PDB entry 9H9K | electron microscopy, 3.80 A resolution | chains 1 and S of the 11 polymer chains in the assembly

# Chain 1
Molecule: 16S RNA
Source organism: Escherichia coli
Sequence (1541 nucleotides; row label = number of the first residue in the row):
     1 AAAUUGAAGAGUUUGAUCAUGGCUCAGAUUGAACGCUGGCGGCAGGCCUA
    51 ACACAUGCAAGUCGAACGGUAACAGGAAGAAGCUUGCUUCUUUGCUGACG
   101 AGUGGCGGACGGGUGAGUAAUGUCUGGGAAACUGCCUGAUGGAGGGGGAU
   151 AACUACUGGAAACGGUAGCUAAUACCGCAUAACGUCGCAAGACCAAAGAG
   201 GGGGACCUUCGGGCCUCUUGCCAUCGGAUGUGCCCAGAUGGGAUUAGCUA
   251 GUAGGUGGGGUAACGGCUCACCUAGGCGACGAUCCCUAGCUGGUCUGAGA
   301 GGAUGACCAGCCACACUGGAACUGAGACACGGUCCAGACUCCUACGGGAG
   351 GCAGCAGUGGGGAAUAUUGCACAAUGGGCGCAAGCCUGAUGCAGCCAUGC
   401 CGCGUGUAUGAAGAAGGCCUUCGGGUUGUAAAGUACUUUCAGCGGGGAGG
   451 AAGGGAGUAAAGUUAAUACCUUUGCUCAUUGACGUUACCCGCAGAAGAAG
   501 CACCGGCUAACUCCGUGCCAGCAGCCXCGGUAAUACGGAGGGUGCAAGCG
   551 UUAAUCGGAAUUACUGGGCGUAAAGCGCACGCAGGCGGUUUGUUAAGUCA
   601 GAUGUGAAAUCCCCGGGCUCAACCUGGGAACUGCAUCUGAUACUGGCAAG
   651 CUUGAGUCUCGUAGAGGGGGGUAGAAUUCCAGGUGUAGCGGUGAAAUGCG
   701 UAGAGAUCUGGAGGAAUACCGGUGGCGAAGGCGGCCCCCUGGACGAAGAC
   751 UGACGCUCAGGUGCGAAAGCGUGGGGAGCAAACAGGAUUAGAUACCCUGG
   801 UAGUCCACGCCGUAAACGAUGUCGACUUGGAGGUUGUGCCCUUGAGGCGU
   851 GGCUUCCGGAGCUAACGCGUUAAGUCGACCGCCUGGGGAGUACGGCCGCA
   901 AGGUUAAAACUCAAAUGAAUUGACGGGGGCCCGCACAAGCGGUGGAGCAU
   951 GUGGUUUAAUUCGAUGXAACGCGAAGAACCUUACCUGGUCUUGACAUCCA
  1001 CGGAAGUUUUCAGAGAUGAGAAUGUGCCUUCGGGAACCGUGAGACAGGUG
  1051 CUGCAUGGCUGUCGUCAGCUCGUGUUGUGAAAUGUUGGGUUAAGUCCCGC
  1101 AACGAGCGCAACCCUUAUCCUUUGUUGCCAGCGGUCCGGCCGGGAACUCA
  1151 AAGGAGACUGCCAGUGAUAAACUGGAGGAAGGUGGGGAUGACGUCAAGUC
  1201 AUCAUGGCCCUUACGACCAGGGCUACACACGUGCUACAAUGGCGCAUACA
  1251 AAGAGAAGCGACCUCGCGAGAGCAAGCGGACCUCAUAAAGUGCGUCGUAG
  1301 UCCGGAUUGGAGUCUGCAACUCGACUCCAUGAAGUCGGAAUCGCUAGUAA
  1351 UCGUGGAUCAGAAUGCCACGGUGAAUACGUUCCCGGCCUUGUACACACCG
  1401 CCCGUXACACCAUGGGAGUGGGUUGCAAAAGAAGUAGGUAGCUUAACCUU
  1451 CGGGAGGGCGCUUACCACUUUGUGAUUCAUGACUGGGGUGAAGUCGUAAC
  1501 AAGGUAACCGUAGGGGAACCUGCGGUUGGAUCACCUCCUUA
Disordered / not traced: 1-930, 1387-1541
Modified residues: PSU (pseudouridine-5'-monophosphate) at position 516, G7M (N7-methyl-guanosine-5'-monophosphate) at position 527, 2MG (2N-methylguanosine-5'-monophosphate) at position 966, 5MC (5-methylcytidine-5'-monophosphate) at position 967, 2MG (2N-methylguanosine-5'-monophosphate) at position 1207, 4OC (4n,o2'-methylcytidine-5'-monophosphate) at position 1401, 5MC (5-methylcytidine-5'-monophosphate) at position 1406, UR3 (3-methyluridine-5'-monophoshate) at position 1497, 2MG (2N-methylguanosine-5'-monophosphate) at position 1515, MA6 (6N-dimethyladenosine-5'-monophoshate) at position 1517, MA6 (6N-dimethyladenosine-5'-monophoshate) at position 1518
Ion coordination: Mg2+ site 1 near A937 (its only coordinating residue here); Mg2+ site 2: A964, U1199; Mg2+ site 3 near C972 (its only coordinating residue here); Mg2+ site 4 near G1013 (its only coordinating residue here); Mg2+ site 5: C1054, A1197, G1198; Mg2+ site 6: A1067, A1092; Mg2+ site 7: U1083, G1084; Mg2+ site 8 near A1110 (its only coordinating residue here); Mg2+ site 9 near A1145 (its only coordinating residue here); Mg2+ site 10: C1158, G1184; Mg2+ site 11 near U1168 (its only coordinating residue here); Mg2+ site 12 near G1177 (its only coordinating residue here); 9 more Mg2+ sites not listed

# Chain S
Name: Small ribosomal subunit protein uS19
Source organism: Escherichia coli
Reference sequence: P0A7U3 (RS19_ECOLI); numbering as in UniProt (aligned over 1-92)
Amino-acid sequence (92 residues; numbered 1 to 92; the number before each row is that of its first residue):
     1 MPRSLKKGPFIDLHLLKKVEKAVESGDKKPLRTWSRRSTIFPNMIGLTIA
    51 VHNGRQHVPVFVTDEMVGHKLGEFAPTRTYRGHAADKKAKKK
Disordered / not traced: 1, 85-92
UniProt features mapped onto this chain:
  - natural variant: His83 (H83Y: In MW145)

# Chain 1 / chain S interface
Residue-residue contacts - 54 pairs, chain 1 then chain S:
  G954(1) with His83(S), base contact
  U955(1) with His83(S), hydrogen bond to the sugar
  U957(1) with Thr79(S), sugar contact
  A958(1) with Asn53(S), base contact; Gly54(S), base contact; Arg55(S), hydrogen bond to the sugar
  U986(1) with Gly54(S), sugar contact; Arg55(S), sugar contact
  A1014(1) with His14(S), sugar contact; Lys18(S), salt bridge to the phosphate; Trp34(S), stacking on the base
  G1220(1) with Trp34(S), sugar contact; Arg36(S), phosphate contact; His52(S), hydrogen bond to the sugar; Gly54(S), hydrogen bond to the base
  G1221(1) with Arg36(S), salt bridge to the phosphate; Asn53(S), sugar contact; Gly54(S), hydrogen bond to the sugar; Thr77(S), phosphate contact
  G1222(1) with Thr77(S), hydrogen bond to the phosphate; Arg78(S), phosphate contact
  C1223(1) with Arg78(S), salt bridge to the phosphate
  U1224(1) with Arg78(S), hydrogen bond to the sugar
  A1225(1) with Arg78(S), hydrogen bond to the sugar
  C1226(1) with Tyr80(S), sugar contact; His83(S), hydrogen bond to the base
  A1227(1) with Tyr80(S), hydrogen bond to the phosphate; His83(S), base contact; Ala84(S), base contact
  G1312(1) with Leu5(S), sugar contact
  U1313(1) with Pro2(S), base contact; Ser4(S), phosphate contact; Leu5(S), hydrogen bond to the phosphate; Lys6(S), hydrogen bond to the phosphate
  C1314(1) with Pro2(S), hydrogen bond to the base; Ser4(S), hydrogen bond to the phosphate; Lys6(S), salt bridge to the phosphate
  G1316(1) with Arg3(S), hydrogen bond to the base; Lys7(S), hydrogen bond to the base
  C1317(1) with Arg37(S), hydrogen bond to the base
  A1318(1) with Arg3(S), salt bridge to the phosphate; Lys7(S), salt bridge to the phosphate; Phe10(S), sugar contact; Arg37(S), sugar contact
  A1319(1) with Arg3(S), salt bridge to the phosphate
  C1320(1) with Arg36(S), hydrogen bond to the base; Arg37(S), base contact; Lys70(S), sugar contact; Gly72(S), base contact; Glu73(S), base contact
  U1321(1) with Arg36(S), base contact; Thr77(S), hydrogen bond to the sugar; Arg78(S), hydrogen bond to the phosphate
  C1322(1) with Arg78(S), salt bridge to the phosphate
Also at the interface, not in a pair above, chain 1 (30 interface residues in all): U956, A959, C985, A1219, G1323, A1324
Also at the interface, not in a pair above, chain S (26 interface residues in all): Arg81

# In short
30 residues of chain 1 and 26 residues of chain S are in contact, with 20 hydrogen bonds, 8 salt bridges and 1
aromatic stacking contact. Among the polar pairs are G1220(1)-Gly54(S), C1226(1)-His83(S) and
C1314(1)-Pro2(S). The Mg2+ site 2 is built by A964(1) and U1199(1).
Chain 1 is 16S RNA and chain S is Small ribosomal subunit protein uS19, both from Escherichia coli; the
structure, Complex 3 (HEAD) 30S-tRNA-GE81112, was determined by electron microscopy together with 9H8G, 9H9H,
9H9I, 9H9J, 9H9L, 9H9M and 9H9N from the same study.
